Entry 5U01 (X-ray diffraction, 2.50 A resolution); this record covers chains C and F of the 6 polymer chains in the assembly.

[Chain C]
Molecule: Transcription factor p65
Source organism: Mus musculus
UniProtKB: Q04207 (TF65_MOUSE); residues 19-291 here = UniProt positions 19-291
Chain sequence (273 residues; numbered 19 to 291; the number before each row is that of its first residue):
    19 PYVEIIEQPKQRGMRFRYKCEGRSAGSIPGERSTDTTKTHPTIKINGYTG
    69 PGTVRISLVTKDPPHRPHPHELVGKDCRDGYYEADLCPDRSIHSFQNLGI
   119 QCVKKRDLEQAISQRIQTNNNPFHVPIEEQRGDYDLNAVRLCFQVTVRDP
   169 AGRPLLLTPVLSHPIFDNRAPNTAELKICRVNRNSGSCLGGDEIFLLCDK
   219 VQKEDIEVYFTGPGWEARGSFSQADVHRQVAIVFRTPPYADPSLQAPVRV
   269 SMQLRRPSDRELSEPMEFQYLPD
Swiss-Prot annotation at these positions:
  - modified residue: Cys-38 (Cysteine persulfide), Lys-122 (N6-acetyllysine), Lys-123 (N6-acetyllysine), Thr-176 (Phosphothreonine), Lys-218 (N6-acetyllysine), Lys-221 (N6-acetyllysine), Thr-254 (Phosphothreonine), Ser-276 (Phosphoserine), Ser-281 (Phosphoserine)
  - cross-link (Glycyl lysine isopeptide (Lys-Gly)): Lys-37 (interchain with G-Cter in SUMO3), Lys-122 (interchain with G-Cter in SUMO3), Lys-123 (interchain with G-Cter in SUMO3)
From the paper describing this entry:
  - binding site for the 27-nt DNA strand (chain F): Tyr-36, Glu-39, Arg-41, Lys-122, Lys-123, Arg-124, Arg-187, Pro-189, Lys-218, Gln-220, Lys-221, Arg-246, Gln-247
  - binding site for the 27-nt DNA strand: Arg-33, Arg-35, Arg-41, Arg-187

[Chain F]
Molecule: 27-nt DNA strand
Sequence (27 nucleotides; row label = number of the first residue in the row):
   200 TAGCGGAAATTCCCGGGAATTTCCGCT

[Chain C / chain F interface]
Pairs across the interface (7):
  Arg-33(C) / DG215(F)  hydrogen bond to the base
  Arg-33(C) / DG216(F)  hydrogen bond to the base
  Arg-35(C) / DG215(F)  hydrogen bond to the base
  Arg-41(C) / DC213(F)  phosphate contact
  Arg-41(C) / DG214(F)  salt bridge to the phosphate
  Arg-41(C) / DG215(F)  base contact
  Ala-43(C) / DC213(F)  phosphate contact
Interface residues without a listed pair, chain C (5 interface residues in all): Gly-40

[In short]
Chain C and chain F form an interface of 5 and 4 residues respectively, with 3 hydrogen bonds and 1 salt
bridge. Among the polar pairs are Arg-33(C)/DG215(F), Arg-33(C)/DG216(F) and Arg-35(C)/DG215(F). The paper
reports a binding site for the 27-nt DNA strand (chain F) at Tyr-36(C), Glu-39(C) and Arg-41(C) among others;
a binding site for the 27-nt DNA strand at Arg-33(C), Arg-35(C) and Arg-41(C) among others.
Here chain C is Transcription factor p65 (Mus musculus) and chain F is a 27-nt DNA strand. Entry 5U01
(Cooperative DNA binding by two RelA dimers) was determined by X-ray diffraction.
